9LGM - chains A and R of the 5 polymer chains in the assembly; structure by electron microscopy, 2.84 A resolution.

# Chain A
Name: Guanine nucleotide-binding protein G(s) subunit alpha isoforms short
From: Homo sapiens
Notes: EC 3.6.5.-
UniProt: P63092 (GNAS2_HUMAN); aligned in 2 segments with insertions or deletions, so no single offset holds: 6-64 ~ UniProt 6-64; 204-384 ~ UniProt 204-394
Chain sequence (248 residues; each row starts with the number of its first residue; note: 131 numbers in that range are skipped by the numbering (no residue carries them; nothing is unmodelled there)):
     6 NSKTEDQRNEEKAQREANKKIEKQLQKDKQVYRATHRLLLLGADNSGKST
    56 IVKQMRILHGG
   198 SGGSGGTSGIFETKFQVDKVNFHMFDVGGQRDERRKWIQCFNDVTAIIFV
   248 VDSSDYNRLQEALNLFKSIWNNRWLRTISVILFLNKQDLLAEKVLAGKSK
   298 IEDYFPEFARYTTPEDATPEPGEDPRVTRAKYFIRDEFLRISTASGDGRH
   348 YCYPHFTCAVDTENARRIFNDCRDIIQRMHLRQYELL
Disordered / not traced: 6-7, 198-204
Sequence notes: engineered mutation D49 (Gly in P63092), N50 (Glu in P63092), A362 (Ile372 in P63092), I365 (Val375 in P63092); linker (65-66, 198-203); conflict D249 (Ala in P63092), D252 (Ser in P63092)

# Chain R
Name: G-protein coupled receptor 4
From: Homo sapiens
UniProt: P46093 (GPR4_HUMAN); residue numbers follow UniProt; this construct covers 1-354
Chain sequence (374 residues; numbered 1 to 374; the number before each row is that of its first residue):
     1 MGNHTWEGCHVDSRVDHLFPPSLYIFVIGVGLPTNCLALWAAYRQVQQRN
    51 ELGVYLMNLSIADLLYICTLPLWVDYFLHHDNWIHGPGSCKLFGFIFYTN
   101 IYISIAFLCCISVDRYLAVAHPLRFARLRRVKTAVAVSSVVWATELGANS
   151 APLFHDELFRDRYNHTFCFEKFPMEGWVAWMNLYRVFVGFLFPWALMLLS
   201 YRGILRAVRGSVSTERQEKAKIKRLALSLIAIVLVCFAPYHVLLLSRSAI
   251 YLGRPWDCGFEERVFSAYHSSLAFTSLNCVADPILYCLVNEGARSDVAKA
   301 LHNLLRFLASDKPQEMANASLTLETPLTSKRNSTAKAMTGSWAATPPSQG
   351 DQVQEFLEVLFQGPHHHHHHHHHH
Disordered / not traced: 1-11, 301-374
Sequence notes: expression tag (355-374)
Disulfides: C90-C168
UniProt features mapped onto this chain:
  - region: E157 to F172 (Extracellular loop 2 (ECL2))
  - site: E145 (Required for activation), H155 (Proton sensing), H165 (Proton sensing), H269 (Proton sensing)
  - glycosylation (N-linked (GlcNAc...) asparagine): N3, N164
  - mutagenesis: H4 (H4Y: No effect on pH-sensing activity), H10 (H10Y: No effect on pH-sensing activity), H17 (H17Y: No effect on pH-sensing activity), Q45 (Q45A: Induces a shift of the optimal pH for activation), E51 (E51A: Induces a shift of the optimal pH for activation), D63 (D63N: Impaired ability to sense protons), H79 (H79Y: Displays smaller cAMP, rho, PLC responses to mildly alkaline to acidic pH of 7.1 but almost the same or higher responses to severely acidic pH values of 6.5-6.2), H80 (H80Y: No effect on pH-sensing activity), H85 (H85Y: No effect on pH-sensing activity), R115 (R115A: Decreased proton-induced G-protein coupled receptor activity. Endothelial permeability is decreased under acid conditions), R129 (R129A: Induces a shift of the optimal pH for activation), E145 (E145Q: Mimics the protonation state; induces a shift of the optimal pH for activation), 5 further mutagenesis entries in UniProt
From the paper describing this entry:
  - mutagenesis - Y24A, Y24F, W73A, W73F, F77A: decreased signaling in response to NE52-QQ57
  - mutagenesis - F237A: decreased signaling
  - mutagenesis - D63N: decreased signaling in response to proton
  - mutagenesis - D161A, D161N, H165F, H241F, H269F, D282N: decreased signaling in response to pH
  - mutagenesis - H165A/H269A, H165F/H269F: abolished signaling
  - mutagenesis - H165A/H241A/H269A, H165F/H241F/H269F: abolished signaling in response to proton

# Chain A / chain R interface
Pairs across the interface - 46 pairs, chain A then chain R:
  H41(A) with L123(R)
  V217(A) with L123(R), hydrophobic
  Y348(A) with V212(R); S213(R)
  Y350(A) with V212(R), hydrophobic; S213(R), hydrogen bond
  F366(A) with L123(R), hydrophobic
  R370(A) with A120(R), hydrogen bond (side chain-backbone); P122(R); L123(R)
  D371(A) with S211(R), hydrogen bond; V212(R), hydrogen bond (side chain-backbone); S213(R)
  I373(A) with L123(R), hydrophobic
  Q374(A) with V119(R), hydrogen bond (side chain-backbone); P122(R); A207(R); S211(R)
  R375(A) with S213(R); T214(R), hydrogen bond
  H377(A) with A118(R); P122(R); R129(R), hydrogen bond
  L378(A) with V119(R), hydrophobic; T214(R); I222(R), hydrophobic
  Q380(A) with N50(R), hydrogen bond (backbone-side chain)
  Y381(A) with E51(R), hydrogen bond; L52(R); D114(R); R115(R), hydrogen bond (backbone-side chain); A118(R), hydrophobic; R129(R), hydrogen bond
  E382(A) with Q45(R); R115(R); L225(R); N290(R), hydrogen bond (backbone-side chain)
  L383(A) with R115(R); V119(R), hydrophobic; I204(R), hydrophobic; I222(R); L225(R)
  L384(A) with E218(R); K221(R); I222(R), hydrophobic; N290(R)
Also at the interface, not in a pair above, chain A (18 interface residues in all): C369
Also at the interface, not in a pair above, chain R (26 interface residues in all): V208, G210, E215

# Summary
Chain A and chain R form an interface of 18 and 26 residues respectively; the contacts include 12 hydrogen
bonds. Polar pairs include Y350(A)-S213(R), R370(A)-A120(R) and D371(A)-S211(R). The paper reports that D161A,
D161N and H165F of chain R, among others, reduce signaling in response to pH; Y24A, Y24F and W73A of chain R,
among others, reduce signaling in response to NE52-QQ57; 17 substitutions were tested in all.
Here chain A is Guanine nucleotide-binding protein G(s) subunit alpha isoforms short and chain R is G-protein
coupled receptor 4, both from Homo sapiens. Entry 9LGM (Cryo-EM structure of GPR4 complexed with Gs in pH8.0)
was determined by electron microscopy, deposited together with 8ZCE, 8ZCF, 9JFT, 9JFV, 9JFW, 9JFX, 9JFZ and
9JHP.
